Entry 7QN9 (electron microscopy, 2.90 A resolution); this record covers chains B and L of the 7 polymer chains in the assembly.

# Chain B
Molecule: Gamma-aminobutyric acid receptor subunit beta-3
Organism: Homo sapiens
Reference sequence: P28472 (GBRB3_HUMAN); residues -24 to 448 here correspond to UniProt positions 1-473 (UniProt number = residue number + 25)
Chain sequence (473 residues; each row starts with the number of its first residue; numbers below 1 keep their minus sign (Met-24 is residue -24)):
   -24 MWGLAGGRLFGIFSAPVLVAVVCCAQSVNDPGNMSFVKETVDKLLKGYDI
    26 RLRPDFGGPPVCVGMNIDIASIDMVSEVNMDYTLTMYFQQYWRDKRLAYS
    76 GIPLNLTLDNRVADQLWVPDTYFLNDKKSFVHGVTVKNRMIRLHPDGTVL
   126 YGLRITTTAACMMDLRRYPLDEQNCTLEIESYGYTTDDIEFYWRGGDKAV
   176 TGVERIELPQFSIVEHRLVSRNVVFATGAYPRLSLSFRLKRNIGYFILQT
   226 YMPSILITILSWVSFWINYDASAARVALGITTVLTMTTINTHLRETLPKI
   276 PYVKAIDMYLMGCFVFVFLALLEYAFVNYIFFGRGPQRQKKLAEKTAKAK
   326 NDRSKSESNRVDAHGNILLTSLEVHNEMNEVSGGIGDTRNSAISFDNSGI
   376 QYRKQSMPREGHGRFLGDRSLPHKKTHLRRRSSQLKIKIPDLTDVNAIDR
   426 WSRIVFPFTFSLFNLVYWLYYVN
Not modelled in the structure: -24 to 7, 310-418, 448
Cystine bridges: Cys136-Cys150
Covalently attached groups: N-acetylglucosamine (NAG) linked to Asn80; glycan linked to Asn149
Small-molecule neighbours:
  - histamine (HSM), molecule 1: Asp43, Tyr62, Gln64
  - histamine (HSM), molecule 2: Tyr97, Glu155, Ser156, Tyr157, Phe200, Thr202, Tyr205
  - hexadecane (R16): Ile218, Ile222, Ile230, Ile234, Trp237, Phe435, Ser436, Asn439, Trp443, Val447
Swiss-Prot annotation at these positions:
  - binding site (benzamidine): Asp95 to Tyr97, Glu155 to Tyr157, Phe200
  - binding site (4-aminobutanoate): Tyr97, Glu155, Tyr157, Thr202
  - binding site (histamine): Tyr97, Ser156, Tyr157, Thr202
  - glycosylation (N-linked (GlcNAc...) asparagine): Asn8, Asn80, Asn149

# Chain L
Molecule: Nanobody Nb25
Organism: Homo sapiens
Notes: antibody fragment or engineered binder
Chain sequence (121 residues; numbered 1 to 510; 389 numbers in that range are skipped by the numbering (no residue carries them; nothing is unmodelled there); the number before each row is that of its first residue):
     1 QVQLVESGGGLVQ
   403 GSLRLSCAASGHTFNYPIMGWFRQAPGKEREFVGAISWSGGSTSYADSVK
   453 DRFTISRDNAKNTVYLEMNNLKPEDTAVYYCAAKGRYSGGLYYPTNYDYW
   503 GQGTQVTV
Cystine bridges: Cys409-Cys483

# How chain B and chain L interact
Residue-residue contacts (10; chain B residue first):
  Lys173(B) with Tyr494(L)
  Val178(B) with Ser444(L)
  Glu179(B) with Ile420(L); Ser439(L); Ser444(L), hydrogen bond (backbone-side chain); Leu493(L)
  Arg180(B) with Gly491(L), hydrogen bond (side chain-backbone); Gly492(L)
  Glu182(B) with Pro419(L); Arg488(L), salt bridge
Also at the interface, not in a pair above, chain B (6 interface residues in all): Ser187
Also at the interface, not in a pair above, chain L (12 interface residues in all): Gly442, Tyr447, Asp449

# Summary
6 residues of chain B face 12 of chain L across their interface; the contacts include 2 hydrogen bonds and 1
salt bridge. Polar contacts include Glu182(B)-Arg488(L), Glu179(B)-Ser444(L) and Arg180(B)-Gly491(L). Bound to
chain B: histamine and hexadecane. N-acetylglucosamine is covalently linked to Asn80(B).
Chain B is Gamma-aminobutyric acid receptor subunit beta-3 and chain L is Nanobody Nb25, both from Homo
sapiens; the structure, Cryo-EM structure of human full-length extrasynaptic alpha4beta3delta GABA(A)R in
complex with GABA, histamine and nanobody Nb25 ..., was determined by electron microscopy together with 7QN5,
7QN6, 7QN7, 7QN8, 7QNA, 7QNB and 3 further entries from the same study.
